3EZI - chain A; structure by X-ray diffraction, 1.70 A resolution.

== Chain A ==
Molecule: Nitrate/nitrite sensor protein narX
Source organism: Escherichia coli K12
Notes: EC 2.7.13.3
UniProtKB: P0AFA2 (NARX_ECOLI); numbering as in UniProt (aligned over 42-148)
Sequence (107 residues; numbered 42 to 148; the number before each row is that of its first residue):
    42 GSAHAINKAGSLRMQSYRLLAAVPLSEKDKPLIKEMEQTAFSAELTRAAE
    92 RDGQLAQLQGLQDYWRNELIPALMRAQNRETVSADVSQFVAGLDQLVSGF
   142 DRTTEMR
Not modelled in the structure: 146-148
From the paper describing this entry:
  - conformationally variable residues (side-chain flip): Arg54
  - specificity-determining residues: Gly51 (proposed by the authors, not directly observed)

== Summary ==
From the paper: the specificity determinant Gly51; conformational variability at Arg54.
Chain A is Nitrate/nitrite sensor protein narX (Escherichia coli K12); the structure, Crystal Structure of the
E. coli Histidine Kinase NarX Sensor Domain without Ligand, was determined by X-ray diffraction (same
publication as 3EZH).
